Entry 6SGA (electron microscopy, 3.10 A resolution); this record covers chains Cp and CA of the 72 polymer chains in the assembly.

== Chain Cp ==
Name: mS41
Organism: Trypanosoma brucei brucei
UniProt: Q389L3 (Q389L3_TRYB2); numbering as in UniProt (aligned over 1-187)
Amino-acid sequence (187 residues; each row starts with the number of its first residue):
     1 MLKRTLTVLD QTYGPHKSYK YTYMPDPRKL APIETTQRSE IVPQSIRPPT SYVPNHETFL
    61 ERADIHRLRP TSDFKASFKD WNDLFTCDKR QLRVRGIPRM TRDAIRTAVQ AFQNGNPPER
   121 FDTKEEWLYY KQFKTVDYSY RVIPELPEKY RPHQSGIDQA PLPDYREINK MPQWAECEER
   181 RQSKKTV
Unresolved in the structure: 1-9

== Chain CA ==
Molecule: 9S rRNA
Organism: Trypanosoma brucei brucei
Sequence (474 nucleotides; each row starts with the number of its first residue; note: 146 numbers in that range are skipped by the numbering (no residue carries them; nothing is unmodelled there)):
     1 UAAAUUAUGG UCAAUUGUUA GUAUUCAUAU UAAUUUUUUU AAAUGUUUUA UCAUUUUAUA
    61 AAGGUUUAUU UUUGAAAGAU UUUUUGUAUA AAAUUUUAGG AAUAGUUAAU AAUAAUUUAU
   121 AAUUUUGAUU AGAUUGUUUU GUUAAUGCUA UUAGAUGGGU GUGGAAAAAU AAAAAAAAUA
   181 AUUAAUAUAU AUCAAUAAUA AAUUAAAUUA AUCUAUUAGU CAGAAAUGGA UGCCAGCCGU
   241 UGCGGUAAUU UCUAUGCUUU UAAAUAUUAU ACAAUUAUCA UAUUAAAUUG UUAAGUGCUG
   301 AUUUAACCAA UAAAAAUAUA AAUAAUUUUU AUUUGUUUUU AAACACCAUU AGGUAUAUGC
   361 AAAUAUAAAA UUAUAGUAAU UAU
   530 AGAAAUUAAA AAGGUAUUGU UGCCCACCAA UUUUUAUAAU AAAAAUAACG UGCAGUAAUU
   590 AAUAUAUUUA UAAAAAUAUA UUUUUUUUUU X
Unresolved in the structure: 543-553
Modified positions: UBD (uridine 3',5'-bis(dihydrogen phosphate)) at position 620

== Chain Cp / chain CA interface ==
Pairs across the interface (42):
  Arg38(Cp) with U183(CA), hydrogen bond to the sugar
  His66(Cp) with G45(CA), hydrogen bond to the sugar
  Arg67(Cp) with G45(CA), salt bridge to the phosphate
  Leu68(Cp) with G45(CA), sugar contact; A191(CA), base contact
  Arg90(Cp) with U209(CA), salt bridge to the phosphate
  Arg93(Cp) with U186(CA), hydrogen bond to the sugar
  Ile97(Cp) with U190(CA), base contact
  Pro98(Cp) with U190(CA), base contact; U192(CA), base contact
  Arg99(Cp) with A187(CA), sugar contact; U188(CA), salt bridge to the phosphate; A189(CA), salt bridge to the phosphate; U190(CA), hydrogen bond to the sugar; A191(CA), salt bridge to the phosphate
  Met100(Cp) with A191(CA), hydrogen bond to the phosphate
  Thr107(Cp) with A180(CA), base contact; A181(CA), sugar contact
  Gln110(Cp) with A181(CA), hydrogen bond to the sugar; U182(CA), phosphate contact
  Ala111(Cp) with A180(CA), sugar contact; A181(CA), phosphate contact
  Asn114(Cp) with A181(CA), sugar contact; U182(CA), phosphate contact
  Asn116(Cp) with A181(CA), hydrogen bond to the phosphate
  Arg120(Cp) with A180(CA), hydrogen bond to the sugar
  Thr123(Cp) with G45(CA), hydrogen bond to the base
  Lys124(Cp) with G45(CA), base contact
  Trp127(Cp) with G45(CA), stacking on the base
  Lys131(Cp) with G45(CA), salt bridge to the phosphate
  Val136(Cp) with A169(CA), base contact; U170(CA), base contact
  Asp137(Cp) with U46(CA), base contact; U170(CA), base contact
  Tyr138(Cp) with U44(CA), base contact; G45(CA), phosphate contact; U47(CA), phosphate contact
  Ser139(Cp) with U46(CA), base contact; U47(CA), base contact
  Tyr140(Cp) with G45(CA), base contact; U47(CA), hydrogen bond to the phosphate; U48(CA), base contact
Interface residues without a listed pair, chain Cp (27 interface residues in all): Ile65, Val142
Interface residues without a listed pair, chain CA (21 interface residues in all): A53, U179

== Summary ==
Chain Cp and chain CA form an interface of 27 and 21 residues respectively; the contacts include 10 hydrogen
bonds, 6 salt bridges and 1 aromatic stacking contact. Polar pairs include Thr123(Cp)-G45(CA),
Arg38(Cp)-U183(CA) and His66(Cp)-G45(CA).
Here chain Cp is mS41 and chain CA is 9S rRNA, both from Trypanosoma brucei brucei. Entry 6SGA (Body domain of
the mt-SSU assemblosome from Trypanosoma brucei) was determined by electron microscopy (same publication as
6SGB and 6SG9).
